Entry 5A6O (X-ray diffraction, 1.60 A resolution); this record covers chains A and B.

Chain A (and B):
Name: Death-associated protein kinase 3
Source organism: Homo sapiens
Notes: EC 2.7.11.1; fragment: protein kinase domain; chain B of this document is another copy of the same molecule, construct and numbering; everything in this record applies to it too
UniProt: O43293 (DAPK3_HUMAN); numbering as in UniProt (aligned over 9-289)
Chain sequence (283 residues; each row starts with the number of its first residue):
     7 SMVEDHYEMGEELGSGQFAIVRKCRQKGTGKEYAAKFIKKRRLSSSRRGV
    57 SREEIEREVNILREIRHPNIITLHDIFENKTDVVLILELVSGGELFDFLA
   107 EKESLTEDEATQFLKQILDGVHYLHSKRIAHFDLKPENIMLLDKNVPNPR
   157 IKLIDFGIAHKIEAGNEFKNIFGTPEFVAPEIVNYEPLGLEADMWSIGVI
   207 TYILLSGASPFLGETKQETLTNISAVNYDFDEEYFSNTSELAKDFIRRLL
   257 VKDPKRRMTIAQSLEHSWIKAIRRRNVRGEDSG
Disordered / not traced: 7-8, 170-174, 279-289 (chain B: 170-174, 278-289)
Differences from the reference sequence: expression tag (7-8)
Residues lining bound ligands: s-1,2-propanediol (PGO): F102, L105, I209, L210, S212, G213
Swiss-Prot annotation at these positions:
  - active site: D139 (Proton acceptor)
  - binding site (ATP): L19 to V27, K42
  - binding site (pyridone 6): E94, V96
  - modified residue: S50 (Phosphoserine), T180 (Phosphothreonine), T225 (Phosphothreonine), T265 (Phosphothreonine)
  - natural variant: T112 (T112M: In a colorectal adenocarcinoma sample), D161 (D161N: In an ovarian mucinous carcinoma sample), P216 (P216S: In a lung neuroendocrine carcinoma sample)
  - mutagenesis: K42 (K42A: Loss of kinase activity at low concentrations of ATP), D161 (D161A: Loss of kinase activity), T180 (T180A: Greatly reduced kinase activity), T225 (T225A: Loss of kinase activity), T265 (T265A: Loss of phosphorylation by ROCK1, catalytically inactive)

Interface between chain A and chain B:
Pairs across the interface - 88 pairs, chain A then chain B:
  Q23(A) - F178(B)
  S50(A) - N66(B)
  S50(A) - E70(B)  hydrogen bond
  S50(A) - K167(B)
  S51(A) - E70(B)
  S51(A) - R134(B)
  R53(A) - R134(B)
  R58(A) - E62(B)
  E59(A) - E59(B)
  E59(A) - R63(B)
  E59(A) - N66(B)  hydrogen bond
  E62(A) - R58(B)
  E62(A) - E59(B)
  R63(A) - E59(B)
  N66(A) - E59(B)
  R69(A) - L49(B)
  L140(A) - F183(B)
  K141(A) - F183(B)
  P142(A) - F183(B)
  I177(A) - I164(B)  hydrophobic
  F178(A) - F138(B)
  F178(A) - D139(B)
  F178(A) - K141(B)  hydrogen bond (backbone-side chain)
  F178(A) - I164(B)  hydrophobic
  P181(A) - T225(B)
  P181(A) - L226(B)  hydrophobic
  P181(A) - I229(B)
  E182(A) - V205(B)
  E182(A) - I209(B)
  E182(A) - S215(B)  hydrogen bond
  F183(A) - L140(B)
  F183(A) - K141(B)
  F183(A) - P142(B)
  F183(A) - W201(B)
  F183(A) - S202(B)  hydrogen bond (backbone-side chain)
  F183(A) - V205(B)  hydrophobic
  F183(A) - I209(B)  hydrophobic
  V184(A) - W201(B)  hydrogen bond (backbone-side chain)
  V184(A) - I229(B)
  A185(A) - W201(B)
  A185(A) - I229(B)
  A185(A) - R263(B)
  P186(A) - W201(B)
  P186(A) - I229(B)
  P186(A) - R263(B)
  E187(A) - L194(B)
  E187(A) - A198(B)
  E187(A) - P260(B)
  E187(A) - R263(B)  salt bridge
  I188(A) - L194(B)  hydrophobic
  V189(A) - L226(B)
  V189(A) - I229(B)  hydrophobic
  N190(A) - S230(B)  hydrogen bond
  N190(A) - K258(B)
  Y191(A) - Y191(B)  hydrogen bond
  Y191(A) - L194(B)  hydrophobic
  L194(A) - E187(B)
  L194(A) - I188(B)  hydrophobic
  L194(A) - Y191(B)  hydrophobic
  E197(A) - E187(B)
  A198(A) - A185(B)  hydrophobic
  A198(A) - E187(B)  hydrogen bond (backbone-side chain)
  A198(A) - I188(B)  hydrophobic
  W201(A) - F183(B)
  W201(A) - V184(B)  hydrogen bond (side chain-backbone)
  W201(A) - A185(B)
  W201(A) - P186(B)
  S202(A) - F183(B)  hydrogen bond (side chain-backbone)
  V205(A) - E182(B)
  V205(A) - F183(B)  hydrophobic
  I206(A) - F183(B)  hydrophobic
  I209(A) - F183(B)  hydrophobic
  S215(A) - E182(B)  hydrogen bond
  L218(A) - E182(B)
  K222(A) - F178(B)
  K222(A) - G179(B)
  L226(A) - P181(B)  hydrophobic
  L226(A) - V189(B)  hydrophobic
  I229(A) - P181(B)
  I229(A) - V184(B)
  I229(A) - A185(B)
  I229(A) - P186(B)
  I229(A) - V189(B)  hydrophobic
  S230(A) - N190(B)  hydrogen bond
  K258(A) - N190(B)
  P260(A) - E187(B)
  R263(A) - P186(B)
  R263(A) - E187(B)  salt bridge
Other interface residues (no listed pair), chain A (48 interface residues in all): F138, E143, G179, F217, T225
Other interface residues (no listed pair), chain B (49 interface residues in all): K175, I177, T180, E197, I206, L218, V232

Summary:
The interface between chain A and chain B involves 48 residues on one side and 49 on the other; the contacts
include 13 hydrogen bonds and 2 salt bridges. Polar contacts include E187(A)-R263(B), S50(A)-E70(B) and
E59(A)-N66(B). Bound to chain A: s-1,2-propanediol.
Chain A and chain B are both Death-associated protein kinase 3 (Homo sapiens); the structure, Crystal
structure of the apo form of the unphosphorylated human death associated protein kinase 3 (DAPK3), was
determined by X-ray diffraction together with 5A6N from the same study.
